7WN3 - chains A and B of the 8 polymer chains in the assembly; structure by electron microscopy, 3.29 A resolution.

Chain A (and B):
Protein: von Willebrand antigen 2
From: Homo sapiens
Notes: fragment: D1D2 domain; chain B of this document is another copy of the same molecule, construct and numbering; everything in this record applies to it too
Reference sequence: P04275 (VWF_HUMAN); residue numbers follow UniProt; this construct covers 23-763
Amino-acid sequence (741 residues; row label = number of the first residue in the row):
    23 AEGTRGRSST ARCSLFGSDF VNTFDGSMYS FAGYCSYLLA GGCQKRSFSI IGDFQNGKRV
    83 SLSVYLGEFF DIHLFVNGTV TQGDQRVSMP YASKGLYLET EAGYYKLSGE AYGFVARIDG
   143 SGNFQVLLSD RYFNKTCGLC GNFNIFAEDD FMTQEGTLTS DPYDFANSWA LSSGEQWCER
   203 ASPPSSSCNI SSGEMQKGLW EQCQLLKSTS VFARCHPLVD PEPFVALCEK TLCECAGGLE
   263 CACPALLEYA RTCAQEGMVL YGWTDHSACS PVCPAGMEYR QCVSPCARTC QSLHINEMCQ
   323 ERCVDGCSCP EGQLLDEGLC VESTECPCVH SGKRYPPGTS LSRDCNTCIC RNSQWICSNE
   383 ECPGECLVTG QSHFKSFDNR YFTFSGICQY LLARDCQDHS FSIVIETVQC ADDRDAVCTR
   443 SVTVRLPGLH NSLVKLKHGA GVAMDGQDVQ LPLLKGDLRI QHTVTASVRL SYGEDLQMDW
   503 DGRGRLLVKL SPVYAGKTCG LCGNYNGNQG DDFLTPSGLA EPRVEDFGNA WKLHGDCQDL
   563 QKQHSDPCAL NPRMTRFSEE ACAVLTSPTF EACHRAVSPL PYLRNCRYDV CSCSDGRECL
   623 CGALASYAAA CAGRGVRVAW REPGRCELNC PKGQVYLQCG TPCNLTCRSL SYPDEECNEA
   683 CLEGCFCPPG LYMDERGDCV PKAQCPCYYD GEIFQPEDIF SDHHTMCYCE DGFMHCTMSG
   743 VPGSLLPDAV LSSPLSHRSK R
Not modelled in the structure: 23-29, 741-763
Disulfides: Cys-35/Cys-162, Cys-57/Cys-200, Cys-65/Cys-159, Cys-210/Cys-255, Cys-225/Cys-250, Cys-237/Cys-275, Cys-257/Cys-263, Cys-265/Cys-291, Cys-295/Cys-329, Cys-304/Cys-325, Cys-308/Cys-321, Cys-312/Cys-348, Cys-331/Cys-342, Cys-350/Cys-372, Cys-367/Cys-384, Cys-370/Cys-379, Cys-388/Cys-524, Cys-410/Cys-559, Cys-418/Cys-521, Cys-432/Cys-440, Cys-570/Cys-613, Cys-584/Cys-608, Cys-595/Cys-633, Cys-615/Cys-621, Cys-623/Cys-648, Cys-652/Cys-687, Cys-661/Cys-683, Cys-665/Cys-679, Cys-669/Cys-707, Cys-689/Cys-701, Cys-709/Cys-731, Cys-729/Cys-738
Glycans and other covalent adducts: N-acetylglucosamine (NAG) linked to Asn-99, Asn-156
Bound ions: Ca2+ site 1: Asp-47, Asn-164, Asn-166, Phe-168, Asp-172; Ca2+ site 2: Asp-400, Asn-528, Asn-530, Asp-533, Asp-534
UniProt features mapped onto this chain:
  - glycosylation (N-linked (GlcNAc...) asparagine): Asn-99, Asn-156, Asn-211, Asn-666
  - natural variant: Arg-273 (R273W: In VWD1 and VWD3), Trp-377 (W377C: In VWD3), Asn-528 (N528S: In VWD2), Gly-550 (G550R: In VWD2)

How chain A and chain B interact:
Pairs across the interface (54):
  Ser-58(A) / Arg-575(B)
  Arg-68(A) / Leu-572(B)
  Tyr-87(A) / Pro-574(B)  hydrophobic
  Glu-90(A) / Asp-568(B)
  Glu-90(A) / Ala-571(B)
  Gln-176(A) / Asp-435(B)  hydrogen bond
  Gln-176(A) / Arg-436(B)
  Glu-177(A) / Gln-431(B)
  Glu-177(A) / Arg-436(B)  hydrogen bond (backbone-side chain)
  Leu-193(A) / Leu-572(B)
  Leu-193(A) / Asn-573(B)
  Leu-193(A) / Arg-575(B)  hydrogen bond (backbone-side chain)
  Ser-194(A) / Asn-573(B)
  Ser-194(A) / Arg-575(B)
  Ser-194(A) / Met-576(B)
  Ser-195(A) / Arg-575(B)  hydrogen bond
  Ser-195(A) / Met-576(B)
  Gly-196(A) / Met-576(B)
  Gly-196(A) / Phe-579(B)
  Glu-197(A) / Arg-578(B)  salt bridge
  Gln-198(A) / Arg-575(B)
  Trp-199(A) / Met-576(B)
  Trp-199(A) / Phe-579(B)  hydrophobic
  Trp-199(A) / Gly-618(B)
  Arg-202(A) / Asp-434(B)  salt bridge
  Gln-431(A) / Glu-177(B)
  Asp-434(A) / Gln-176(B)
  Asp-434(A) / Glu-177(B)
  Asp-434(A) / Asn-189(B)
  Asp-434(A) / Ser-190(B)
  Asp-435(A) / Gln-176(B)  hydrogen bond
  Arg-436(A) / Gln-176(B)
  Arg-436(A) / Glu-177(B)  hydrogen bond (side chain-backbone)
  Asp-568(A) / Glu-90(B)
  Cys-570(A) / Glu-90(B)
  Ala-571(A) / Arg-68(B)
  Ala-571(A) / Glu-90(B)
  Leu-572(A) / Cys-65(B)
  Leu-572(A) / Arg-68(B)  hydrogen bond (backbone-side chain)
  Asn-573(A) / Leu-193(B)
  Pro-574(A) / Ser-71(B)
  Pro-574(A) / Gly-89(B)
  Arg-575(A) / Ser-58(B)  hydrogen bond
  Arg-575(A) / Ile-73(B)
  Arg-575(A) / Tyr-87(B)
  Arg-575(A) / Leu-193(B)  hydrogen bond (side chain-backbone)
  Arg-575(A) / Ser-194(B)
  Met-576(A) / Ser-194(B)
  Thr-577(A) / Glu-90(B)
  Phe-579(A) / Gly-196(B)
  Phe-579(A) / Trp-199(B)  hydrophobic
  Asp-617(A) / Trp-199(B)
  Gly-618(A) / Trp-199(B)
  Arg-619(A) / Trp-199(B)
Also at the interface, not in a pair above, chain A (40 interface residues in all): Gln-66, Ser-71, Gly-89, Asn-189, Ser-190, Ala-433, His-566, Arg-578, Ser-616
Also at the interface, not in a pair above, chain B (40 interface residues in all): Gln-66, Ser-195, Glu-197, Gln-198, Lys-564, Cys-570, Thr-577, Ser-616, Asp-617, Arg-619

Summary:
The chain A/chain B interface involves 40 residues from each chain; the contacts include 9 hydrogen bonds and
2 salt bridges. Among the polar pairs are Glu-197(A)/Arg-578(B), Arg-202(A)/Asp-434(B) and
Gln-176(A)/Asp-435(B). N-acetylglucosamine is covalently linked to Asn-99(A) and Asn-156(A).
Both chains are von Willebrand antigen 2 (Homo sapiens). Entry 7WN3 (Cryo-EM structure of VWF D'D3 dimer (2M
mutant) complexed with D1D2 at 3.29 angstron resolution (2 ...) was determined by electron microscopy (same
publication as 7WN4 and 7WN6).
